Entry 4U5W (X-ray diffraction, 1.86 A resolution); this record covers chains C and D of the 4 polymer chains in the assembly.

Chain C:
Protein: Protein Nef
Organism: Human immunodeficiency virus type 1
Reference sequence: P03407 (NEF_HV1A2); residue numbers follow UniProt; this construct covers 62-209
Amino-acid sequence (149 residues; each row starts with the number of its first residue):
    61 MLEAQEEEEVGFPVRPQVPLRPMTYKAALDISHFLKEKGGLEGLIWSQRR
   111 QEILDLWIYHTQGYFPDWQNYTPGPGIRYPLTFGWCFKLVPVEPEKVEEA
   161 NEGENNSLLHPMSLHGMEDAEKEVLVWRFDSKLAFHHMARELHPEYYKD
Disordered / not traced: 61-70, 155-181, 209
Differences from the reference sequence: initiating methionine (61)

Chain D:
Protein: Tyrosine-protein kinase HCK
Organism: Homo sapiens
Notes: EC 2.7.10.2; fragment: SH3-SH2 domain
Reference sequence: P08631 (HCK_HUMAN); the author numbering skips numbers that UniProt does not, so the offset changes along the chain: 75-114 = UniProt 72-111; 116-246 = UniProt 112-242
Amino-acid sequence (180 residues; row label = number of the first residue in the row; note: 1 number in that range is skipped by the numbering (no residue carries it; nothing is unmodelled there)):
    74 MGIREAGSEDIIVVALYDYEAIHHEDLSFQKGDQMVVLEES
   116 GEWWKARSLATRKEGYIPSNYVARVDSLETEEWFFKGISRKDAERQLLAP
   166 GNMLGSFMIRDSETTKGSYSLSVRDYDPRQGDTVKHYKIRTLDNGGFYIS
   216 PRSTFSTLQELVDHYKKGNDGLCQKLSVPCMLEHHHHHH
Disordered / not traced: 74-82, 177-181, 249-254
Differences from the reference sequence: initiating methionine (74); expression tag (247-254)
What the authors report for this chain:
  - conformationally variable residues (domain motion, side-chain flip): S142, L143 to E146
  - mutagenesis - E93A: unchanged binding to Protein Nef (chain C)
  - mutagenesis - E93A: decreased catalytic activity on Nef
  - mutagenesis - E93A: unchanged binding to SH3-VC

Interface between chain C and chain D:
Contacting residue pairs (38; chain C residue first):
  G71(C) with D91(D), hydrogen bond (backbone-side chain)
  F72(C) with K104(D), hydrogen bond (backbone-side chain); N209(D); G210(D)
  P73(C) with Y90(D); S221(D)
  V74(C) with Y90(D)
  R75(C) with D91(D); E93(D); Y136(D)
  P76(C) with Y90(D); Y136(D), hydrogen bond (backbone-side chain)
  Q77(C) with N135(D), hydrogen bond (backbone-side chain)
  V78(C) with W118(D), hydrophobic; P133(D), hydrophobic; Y136(D)
  P79(C) with E117(D); W118(D), hydrogen bond (backbone-side chain); P133(D); N135(D)
  L80(C) with W118(D)
  R81(C) with Y92(D); D99(D), salt bridge; W118(D)
  K86(C) with H96(D)
  A87(C) with H96(D)
  D90(C) with I95(D); H96(D), salt bridge; H97(D), salt bridge
  I91(C) with I95(D), hydrophobic
  F94(C) with E93(D); I95(D), hydrophobic
  T121(C) with Y92(D)
  Q122(C) with Y92(D), hydrogen bond; E93(D), hydrogen bond (side chain-backbone); I95(D); W118(D)
  Y124(C) with H96(D)
Also at the interface, not in a pair above, chain C (20 interface residues in all): W117
Also at the interface, not in a pair above, chain D (19 interface residues in all): L89, S134
Interface features reported in the paper:
  - interface residues, chain D: N209(D), G210(D), S221(D)
  - hot spots on chain D (mutagenesis) - E93A (Kd 5.73 mum): decreased binding to Protein Nef (chain C)

In short:
Chain C and chain D form an interface of 20 and 19 residues respectively; the contacts include 7 hydrogen
bonds and 3 salt bridges. Polar pairs include R81(C)-D99(D), D90(C)-H96(D) and D90(C)-H97(D). From the paper:
E93A of chain D reduces catalytic activity on Nef; interface residues N209(D), G210(D) and S221(D).
Chain C is Protein Nef (Human immunodeficiency virus type 1) and chain D is Tyrosine-protein kinase HCK (Homo
sapiens); the structure, Crystal Structure of HIV-1 Nef-SF2 Core Domain in Complex with the Src Family Kinase
Hck SH3-SH2 ..., was determined by X-ray diffraction.
